Entry 1SEU (X-ray diffraction, 3.00 A resolution); this record covers chains C and A of the 4 polymer chains in the assembly.

[Chain C]
Molecule: 12-nt DNA strand
Sequence (12 nucleotides; row label = number of the first residue in the row):
    11 XGAAAAATTT TT
Modified / non-standard residues: TGP (5'-thio-2'-deoxy-guanosine phosphonic acid) at position 11

[Chain A]
Name: DNA topoisomerase I
Source organism: Homo sapiens
Notes: EC 5.99.1.2
UniProt: P11387 (TOP1_HUMAN); numbering as in UniProt (aligned over 174-765)
Sequence (592 residues; numbered 174 to 765; the number before each row is that of its first residue):
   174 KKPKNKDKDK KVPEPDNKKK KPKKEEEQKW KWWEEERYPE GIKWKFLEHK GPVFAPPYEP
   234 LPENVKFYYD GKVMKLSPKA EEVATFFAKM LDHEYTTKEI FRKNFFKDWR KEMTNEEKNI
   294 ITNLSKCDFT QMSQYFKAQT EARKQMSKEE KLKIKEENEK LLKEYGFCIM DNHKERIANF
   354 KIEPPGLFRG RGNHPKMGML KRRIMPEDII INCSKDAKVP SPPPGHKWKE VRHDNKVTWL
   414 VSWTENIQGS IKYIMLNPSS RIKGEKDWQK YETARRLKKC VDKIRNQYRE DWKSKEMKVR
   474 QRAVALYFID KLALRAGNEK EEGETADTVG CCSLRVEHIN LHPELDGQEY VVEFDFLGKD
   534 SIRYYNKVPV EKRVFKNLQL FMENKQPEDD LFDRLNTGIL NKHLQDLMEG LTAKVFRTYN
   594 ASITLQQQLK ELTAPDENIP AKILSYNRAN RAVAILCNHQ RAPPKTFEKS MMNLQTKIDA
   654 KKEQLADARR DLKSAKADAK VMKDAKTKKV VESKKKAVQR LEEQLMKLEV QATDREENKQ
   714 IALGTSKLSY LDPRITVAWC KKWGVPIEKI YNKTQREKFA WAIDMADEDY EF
Not modelled in the structure: 174-200
Modified / non-standard residues: Tyr723 (o-phosphotyrosine; PTR)
Construct notes: engineered mutation Ser722 (Asn in P11387); modified residue (723)
Residues lining bound ligands: SA3 (2,10-dihydroxy-12-(beta-D-glucopyranosyl)-6,7,12,13-tetrahydroindolo[2,3-a]pyrrolo[3,4-c]carbazole-5,7-dione): Ala351, Asn352, Glu356, Arg364, Tyr426, Met428, Ser722

[How chain C and chain A interact]
Pairs across the interface - 10 pairs, chain C then chain A:
  TGP_11(C) - Thr718(A)
  TGP_11(C) - Leu721(A)
  DG12(C) - Ala715(A)  phosphate contact
  DG12(C) - Gly717(A)  hydrogen bond to the phosphate
  DG12(C) - Thr718(A)  hydrogen bond to the phosphate
  DA13(C) - Arg634(A)  phosphate contact
  DA16(C) - Thr313(A)  phosphate contact
  DA16(C) - Arg316(A)  salt bridge to the phosphate
  DA17(C) - Lys324(A)  salt bridge to the phosphate
  DT18(C) - Lys328(A)  salt bridge to the phosphate
Also at the interface, not in a pair above, chain C (7 interface residues in all): DT21
Also at the interface, not in a pair above, chain A (12 interface residues in all): Ala635, Lys650, Leu716

[Overview]
7 residues of chain C and 12 residues of chain A are in contact; the contacts include 2 hydrogen bonds and 3
salt bridges. Among the polar pairs are DG12(C)-Gly717(A), DG12(C)-Thr718(A) and DA16(C)-Arg316(A). Ligands of
chain A: compound SA3.
Here chain C is a 12-nt DNA strand and chain A is DNA topoisomerase I (Homo sapiens). Entry 1SEU (Human DNA
Topoisomerase I (70 Kda) In Complex With The Indolocarbazole SA315F and Covalent Complex With ...) was
determined by X-ray diffraction, deposited together with 1T8I and 1SC7.
